PDB entry 2XYO | X-ray diffraction, 3.00 A resolution | chain A

[Chain A]
Molecule: TETX2
From: Bacteroides thetaiotaomicron
UniProt: Q93L51 (Q93L51_BACTN); residues 11-388 here = UniProt positions 11-388
Chain sequence (399 residues; row label = number of the first residue in the row; numbers below 1 keep their minus sign (Ser-10 is residue -10)):
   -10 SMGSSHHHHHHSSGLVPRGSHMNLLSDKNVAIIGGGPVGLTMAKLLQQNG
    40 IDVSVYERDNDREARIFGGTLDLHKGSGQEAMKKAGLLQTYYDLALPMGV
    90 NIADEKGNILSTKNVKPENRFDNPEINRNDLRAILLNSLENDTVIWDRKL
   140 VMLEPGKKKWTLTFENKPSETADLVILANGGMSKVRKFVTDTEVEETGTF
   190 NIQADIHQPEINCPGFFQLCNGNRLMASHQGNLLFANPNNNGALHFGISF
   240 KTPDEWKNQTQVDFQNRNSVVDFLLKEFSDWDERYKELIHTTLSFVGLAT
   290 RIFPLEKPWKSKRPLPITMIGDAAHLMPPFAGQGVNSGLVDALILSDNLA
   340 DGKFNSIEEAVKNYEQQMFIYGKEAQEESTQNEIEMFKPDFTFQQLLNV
Unresolved in the structure: -10 to 14, 247-248, 384-388
Sequence notes: expression tag (-10 to 10)
Modified / non-standard residues: Mse-9, Mse11 (selenomethionine); Mse31, Mse71, Mse87, Mse141, Mse171, Mse215, Mse308, Mse316, Mse357, Mse375 (selenomethionine; parent Met)
Curated features (UniProtKB/Swiss-Prot):
  - binding site (FAD): Pro26, Val27, Tyr45 to Asp48, Asp61, Arg117, Leu139, Asp311, Gly321 to Val324
  - binding site (NADPH): Arg54
  - binding site (substrate): Gln192, Arg213
  - mutagenesis: Lys64 (K64R: E.coli is more resistant to minocycline (MCN), no change in affinity for MCN, decreased affinity for NADPH, decreased growth rate in E.coli), Phe235 (F235Y: E.coli is more resistant to MCN, decreased affinity for MCN, slightly decreased affinity for NADPH, increased growth rate in E.coli), Thr280 (T280A: E.coli is more resistant to MCN, 2-fold increased affinity for MCN, 4-fold increase for NADPH, increased growth rate in E.coli ...), Ser326 (S326I: E.coli is more resistant to MCN, no change in affinity for MCN or NADPH, increased growth rate in E.coli), Asn371 (N371I: E.coli is more resistant to MCN, 2-fold increased affinity for MCN, slightly increased affinity for NADPH, increased growth rate in E.coli ...)
Small-molecule neighbours: FAD (flavin-adenine dinucleotide): Ile22, Gly23, Gly24, Gly25, Pro26, Val27, Gly28, Tyr45, Glu46, Arg47, Asp48, Thr59, Leu60, Asp61, Arg117, Arg121, Arg137, Lys138, Leu139, Ala167, Asn168, Gly169, Gln192, Leu287, Gly310, Asp311, Pro318, Gly321, Gln322, Gly323, Val324, Asn325

[Summary]
Chain A binds flavin-adenine dinucleotide. UniProt lists 14 FAD-binding residues, NADPH-binding residue Arg54,
substrate-binding residues Gln192 and Arg213 and 5 mutagenesis sites.
Chain A is TETX2 (Bacteroides thetaiotaomicron); the structure, Structural basis for a new tetracycline
resistance mechanism relying on the TetX monooxygenase, was determined by X-ray diffraction (same publication
as 2XDO, 2Y6Q and 2Y6R).
